PDB entry 4XSX | X-ray diffraction, 3.71 A resolution | chains A and B of the 6 polymer chains in the assembly

Chain A (and B):
Protein: DNA-directed RNA polymerase subunit alpha
From: Escherichia coli O139:H28 (strain E24377A / ETEC)
Notes: EC 2.7.7.6; chain B of this document is another copy of the same molecule, construct and numbering; everything in this record applies to it too
Reference sequence: A7ZSI4 (RPOA_ECO24); residues 1-234 here = UniProt positions 1-234
Sequence (239 residues; each row starts with the number of its first residue):
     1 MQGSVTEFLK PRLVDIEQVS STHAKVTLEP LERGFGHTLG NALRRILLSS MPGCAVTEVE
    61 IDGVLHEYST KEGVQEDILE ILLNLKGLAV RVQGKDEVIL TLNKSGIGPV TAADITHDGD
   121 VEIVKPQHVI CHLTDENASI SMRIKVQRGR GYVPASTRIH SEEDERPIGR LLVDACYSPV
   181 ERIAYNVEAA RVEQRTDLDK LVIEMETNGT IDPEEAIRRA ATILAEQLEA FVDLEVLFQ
Disordered / not traced: 1-7, 232-239 (chain B: 1-5, 161-171, 237-239)
Differences from the reference sequence: expression tag (235-239)

Interface between chain A and chain B:
Contacting residue pairs - 53 pairs, chain A then chain B:
  Phe8(A) with Arg150(B)
  Leu9(A) with Gln227(B), hydrogen bond (backbone-side chain)
  Lys10(A) with Glu226(B); Glu229(B)
  Pro11(A) with Gln227(B); Ala230(B)
  Arg12(A) with Ala230(B)
  Leu13(A) with Phe231(B), hydrophobic
  Leu28(A) with Phe231(B), hydrophobic
  Gly34(A) with Arg45(B), hydrogen bond (backbone-side chain)
  Phe35(A) with Ser50(B); Ile223(B), hydrophobic; Gln227(B)
  His37(A) with Arg45(B)
  Thr38(A) with Ala42(B); Arg45(B), hydrogen bond; Ile46(B)
  Asn41(A) with Asn41(B)
  Ala42(A) with Thr38(B)
  Arg45(A) with Gly34(B), hydrogen bond (side chain-backbone); His37(B); Thr38(B)
  Ile46(A) with Phe35(B), hydrophobic; Thr38(B)
  Ser50(A) with Phe8(B); Phe35(B)
  Arg150(A) with Thr6(B), hydrogen bond (side chain-backbone); Glu7(B); Phe8(B); Glu32(B), salt bridge
  His160(A) with Gln194(B)
  Arg218(A) with Phe231(B), hydrogen bond (side chain-backbone)
  Ala221(A) with Leu228(B), hydrophobic
  Thr222(A) with Val232(B); Asp233(B)
  Ile223(A) with Phe8(B), hydrophobic
  Leu224(A) with Leu224(B), hydrophobic; Leu228(B), hydrophobic
  Ala225(A) with Leu228(B), hydrophobic
  Glu226(A) with Lys10(B), salt bridge
  Gln227(A) with Leu9(B); Lys10(B); Pro11(B); Leu31(B); Phe35(B)
  Leu228(A) with Ala221(B), hydrophobic; Leu224(B), hydrophobic
  Glu229(A) with Lys10(B); Arg12(B), salt bridge
  Phe231(A) with Ile217(B); Arg218(B); Ala221(B), hydrophobic; Thr222(B)
Other interface residues (no listed pair), chain A (33 interface residues in all): Glu32, Leu39, Ser49, Ala230
Other interface residues (no listed pair), chain B (37 interface residues in all): Leu39, Leu43, Glu235

Summary:
The interface between chain A and chain B involves 33 residues on one side and 37 on the other; the contacts
include 6 hydrogen bonds and 3 salt bridges. Among the polar pairs are Arg150(A)-Glu32(B), Glu226(A)-Lys10(B)
and Glu229(A)-Arg12(B).
Chain A and chain B are both DNA-directed RNA polymerase subunit alpha (Escherichia coli O139:H28 (strain
E24377A / ETEC)); the structure, Crystal structure of CBR 703 bound to Escherichia coli RNA polymerase
holoenzyme, was determined by X-ray diffraction together with 4XSY and 4XSZ from the same study.
